Entry 4YB6 (X-ray diffraction, 1.98 A resolution); this record covers chains A and D of the 6 polymer chains in the assembly.

== Chain A (and D) ==
Name: ATP phosphoribosyltransferase
Organism: Campylobacter jejuni (strain RM1221)
Notes: EC 2.4.2.17; chain D of this document is another copy of the same molecule, construct and numbering; everything in this record applies to it too
UniProt: Q5HSJ4 (HIS1_CAMJR); numbering as in UniProt (aligned over 1-299)
Chain sequence (300 residues; numbered 0 to 299; the number before each row is that of its first residue; numbering starts at 0):
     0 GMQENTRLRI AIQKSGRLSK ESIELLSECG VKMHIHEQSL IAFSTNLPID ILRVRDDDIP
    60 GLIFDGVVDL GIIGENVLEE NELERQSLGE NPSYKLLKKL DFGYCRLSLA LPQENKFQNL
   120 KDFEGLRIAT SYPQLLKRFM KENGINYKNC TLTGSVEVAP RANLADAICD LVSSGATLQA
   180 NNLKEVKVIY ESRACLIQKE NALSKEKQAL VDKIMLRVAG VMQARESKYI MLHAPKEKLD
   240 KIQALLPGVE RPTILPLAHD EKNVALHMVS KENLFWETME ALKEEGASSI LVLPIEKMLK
Unresolved in the structure: 0-3 (chain D: 0-4)
Construct notes: expression tag (0)
Metal / ion sites: Mg2+ near D56 (its only coordinating residue here)
Residues lining bound ligands:
  - adenosine monophosphate (AMP): L17, G102, C104, E156, D169, L170, V171, S172, S173, G174, A175, T176
  - histidine (HIS), molecule 1: Y228, G247, V248, E249, R250, P251, T252, H266, M267, V268
  - histidine (HIS), molecule 2: M230, L231, H232, L256, S288, L290

== How chain A and chain D interact ==
Pairs across the interface (55):
  S172(A) with H33(D)
  S173(A) with F42(D); T44(D)
  A175(A) with I40(D); F42(D), hydrophobic
  Q178(A) with F42(D)
  K227(A) with E295(D), salt bridge
  M230(A) with Y228(D), hydrophobic
  H232(A) with E249(D), salt bridge
  L254(A) with T252(D); L254(D), hydrophobic
  P255(A) with T252(D); I253(D), hydrogen bond (backbone-backbone)
  L256(A) with R250(D); P251(D); T252(D); I253(D)
  A257(A) with L238(D), hydrophobic; Q242(D); R250(D), hydrogen bond (backbone-side chain); P251(D), hydrogen bond (backbone-backbone); I253(D)
  H258(A) with L238(D); D239(D), salt bridge; Q242(D); R250(D)
  D259(A) with R250(D), salt bridge
  H266(A) with Y228(D)
  E271(A) with K296(D), salt bridge
  N272(A) with R216(D), hydrogen bond
  W275(A) with R216(D); K296(D); L298(D), hydrophobic
  M278(A) with L215(D), hydrophobic; L298(D), hydrophobic
  K282(A) with K299(D), hydrogen bond (side chain-backbone)
  S287(A) with E249(D), hydrogen bond; K299(D)
  S288(A) with V248(D); E249(D), hydrogen bond; L298(D), hydrogen bond (backbone-backbone); K299(D), hydrogen bond (backbone-backbone)
  I289(A) with K296(D); M297(D); L298(D), hydrogen bond (backbone-backbone)
  L290(A) with Y228(D), hydrophobic; V268(D), hydrophobic; K296(D); M297(D), hydrophobic
  V291(A) with I294(D); E295(D), hydrogen bond (backbone-backbone); K296(D), hydrogen bond (backbone-backbone)
  L292(A) with P293(D)
  P293(A) with P293(D), hydrophobic; E295(D)
Also at the interface, not in a pair above, chain A (29 interface residues in all): G174, A264, F274
Also at the interface, not in a pair above, chain D (26 interface residues in all): L292

== Summary ==
The interface between chain A and chain D involves 29 residues on one side and 26 on the other; the contacts
include 12 hydrogen bonds and 5 salt bridges. Among the polar pairs are K227(A)-E295(D), H232(A)-E249(D) and
H258(A)-D239(D). Chain A binds adenosine monophosphate and histidine.
Both chains are ATP phosphoribosyltransferase (Campylobacter jejuni (strain RM1221)). Entry 4YB6 (Adenosine
triphosphate phosphoribosyltransferase from Campylobacter jejuni in complex with the inhibitors AMP and
histidine) was determined by X-ray diffraction, deposited together with 4YB5 and 4YB7.
